Entry 5MP9 (electron microscopy, 4.10 A resolution (low resolution: residue-level contacts below are approximate; hydrogen-bond / salt-bridge calls are withheld)); this record covers chains c and d of the 34 polymer chains in the assembly.

[Chain c]
Molecule: Proteasome subunit alpha type-3
From: Saccharomyces cerevisiae (strain ATCC 204508 / S288c)
Notes: EC 3.4.25.1
UniProtKB: P23638 (PSA3_YEAST); residues 0-257 here correspond to UniProt positions 1-258 (UniProt number = residue number + 1)
Sequence (258 residues; numbered 0 to 257; the number before each row is that of its first residue; numbering starts at 0):
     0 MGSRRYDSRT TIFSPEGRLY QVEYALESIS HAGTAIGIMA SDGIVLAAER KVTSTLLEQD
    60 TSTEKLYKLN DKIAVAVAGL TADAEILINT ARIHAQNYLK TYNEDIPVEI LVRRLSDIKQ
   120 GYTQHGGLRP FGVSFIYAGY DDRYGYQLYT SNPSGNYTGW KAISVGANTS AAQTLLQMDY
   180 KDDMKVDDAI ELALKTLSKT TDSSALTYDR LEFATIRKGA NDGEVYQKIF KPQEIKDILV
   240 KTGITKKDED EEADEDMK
Not modelled in the structure: 0, 245-257
UniProt features mapped onto this chain:
  - cross-link (Glycyl lysine isopeptide (Lys-Gly)): Lys99 (interchain with G-Cter in ubiquitin), Lys198 (interchain with G-Cter in ubiquitin), Lys230 (interchain with G-Cter in ubiquitin)

[Chain d]
Molecule: Proteasome subunit alpha type-4
From: Saccharomyces cerevisiae (strain ATCC 204508 / S288c)
Notes: EC 3.4.25.1
UniProtKB: P40303 (PSA4_YEAST); residues -1 to 252 here correspond to UniProt positions 1-254 (UniProt number = residue number + 2)
Sequence (254 residues; each row starts with the number of its first residue; numbers below 1 keep their minus sign (Met-1 is residue -1)):
    -1 MSGYDRALSI FSPDGHIFQV EYALEAVKRG TCAVGVKGKN CVVLGCERRS TLKLQDTRIT
    59 PSKVSKIDSH VVLSFSGLNA DSRILIEKAR VEAQSHRLTL EDPVTVEYLT RYVAGVQQRY
   119 TQSGGVRPFG VSTLIAGFDP RDDEPKLYQT EPSGIYSSWS AQTIGRNSKT VREFLEKNYD
   179 RKEPPATVEE CVKLTVRSLL EVVQTGAKNI EITVVKPDSD IVALSSEEIN QYVTQIEQEK
   239 QEQQEQDKKK KSNH
Not modelled in the structure: -1 to 0, 241-252
UniProt features mapped onto this chain:
  - modified residue: Thr58 (Phosphothreonine)

[How chain c and chain d interact]
Residue-residue contacts (60; chain c residue first):
  Arg3(c) with Arg4(d)
  Asp6(c) with Tyr2(d)
  Arg8(c) with Leu6(d)
  Thr10(c) with Leu6(d); Arg125(d)
  Ile11(c) with Leu6(d); Gln17(d)
  Phe12(c) with Gln17(d); Tyr20(d); Leu76(d); Arg125(d); Pro126(d)
  Ser13(c) with Tyr20(d)
  Pro14(c) with Tyr20(d)
  Glu15(c) with Glu23(d)
  Gly16(c) with Tyr20(d); Ala24(d); Arg27(d)
  Leu18(c) with Arg125(d)
  Met38(c) with Asp54(d)
  Arg112(c) with Arg81(d)
  Ser115(c) with Arg81(d)
  Asp116(c) with Arg81(d); Ile82(d)
  Gln119(c) with Ala78(d); Asp79(d); Ile82(d); Arg125(d)
  Thr122(c) with Arg125(d)
  Gln123(c) with Asp79(d); Tyr118(d); Val124(d); Arg125(d)
  His124(c) with Gly123(d)
  Gly125(c) with Tyr2(d); Gly123(d)
  Gly126(c) with Tyr2(d)
  Tyr143(c) with Arg56(d)
  Tyr145(c) with Arg56(d)
  Tyr148(c) with Ile57(d)
  Ser153(c) with Ala78(d)
  Gly154(c) with Arg81(d)
  Asn155(c) with Asn77(d); Ala78(d); Arg81(d)
  Tyr156(c) with Pro59(d); Arg81(d)
  Thr157(c) with Gln53(d)
  Gly158(c) with Gln53(d); Asp54(d)
  Trp159(c) with Leu50(d); Lys51(d); Gln53(d); Asp54(d)
  Lys160(c) with Leu52(d); Gln53(d); Asp54(d)
  Ala161(c) with Leu52(d)
  Gln172(c) with Lys51(d)
  Tyr179(c) with Leu52(d)
Other interface residues (no listed pair), chain c (41 interface residues in all): Arg17, Glu108, Gln146, Leu147, Leu175, Gln176
Other interface residues (no listed pair), chain d (34 interface residues in all): Ala5, Ala21, Thr58, Glu85, Arg88, Phe127, Gly128

[Summary]
The interface between chain c and chain d involves 41 residues on one side and 34 on the other.
Chain c is Proteasome subunit alpha type-3 and chain d is Proteasome subunit alpha type-4, both from
Saccharomyces cerevisiae (strain ATCC 204508 / S288c); the structure, 26S proteasome in presence of ATP (s1),
was determined by electron microscopy, deposited together with 5MPA, 5MPB, 5MPC, 5MPD and 5MPE.
